PDB entry 8HAJ | electron microscopy, 4.80 A resolution (low resolution: residue-level contacts below are approximate; hydrogen-bond / salt-bridge calls are withheld) | chains F and I of the 11 polymer chains in the assembly

== Chain F ==
Name: Histone H4
Organism: Homo sapiens
Chain sequence (102 residues; row label = number of the first residue in the row):
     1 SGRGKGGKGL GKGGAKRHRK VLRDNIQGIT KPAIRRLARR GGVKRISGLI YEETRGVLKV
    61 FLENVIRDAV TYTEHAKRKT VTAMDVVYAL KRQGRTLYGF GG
Not modelled in the structure: 1-18
Modified residues: Lys12 (N(6)-acetyllysine; ALY); Lys16 (N(6)-acetyllysine; ALY)

== Chain I ==
Molecule: 180-nt DNA strand
Organism: Homo sapiens
Sequence (180 nucleotides; row label = number of the first residue in the row):
     1 ATCCGTCCGT TACCGCCATC AATATCCACC TGCAGATTCT ACCAAAAGTG TATTTGGAAA
    61 CTGCTCCATC AAAAGGCATG TTCAGCTGAA TTCAGCTGAA CATGCCTTTT GATGGAGCAG
   121 TTTCCAAATA CACTTTTGGT AGAATCTGCA GGTGGATATT GATGGCGGTA ACGGACGGAT
Not modelled in the structure: 1-9, 174-180

== Chain F / chain I interface ==
Pairs across the interface (14; chain F residue first):
  Arg39(F) - DG98(I)
  Lys44(F) - DG98(I)
  Arg45(F) - DC96(I)
  Arg45(F) - DT97(I)
  Arg45(F) - DG98(I)
  Ile46(F) - DT97(I)
  Ile46(F) - DG98(I)
  Ser47(F) - DT97(I)
  Gly48(F) - DT97(I)
  Arg78(F) - DC118(I)
  Arg78(F) - DA119(I)
  Lys79(F) - DG117(I)
  Lys79(F) - DC118(I)
  Thr80(F) - DC118(I)
Interface residues without a listed pair, chain F (11 interface residues in all): Tyr51, Lys77

== Summary ==
11 residues of chain F and 6 residues of chain I are in contact.
Chain F is Histone H4 and chain I is a 180-nt DNA strand, both from Homo sapiens; the structure, Cryo-EM
structure of the p300 catalytic core bound to the H4K12acK16ac nucleosome, class 2 (4.8 angstrom ..., was
determined by electron microscopy (same publication as 8HAG, 8HAH, 8HAI, 8HAK, 8HAL, 8HAM and 8HAN).
